Entry 2IXB (X-ray diffraction, 2.40 A resolution); this record covers chain A.

[Chain A]
Protein: Alpha-N-acetylgalactosaminidase
Organism: Flavobacterium meningosepticum
Notes: EC 3.2.1.49
Chain sequence (444 residues; row label = number of the first residue in the row):
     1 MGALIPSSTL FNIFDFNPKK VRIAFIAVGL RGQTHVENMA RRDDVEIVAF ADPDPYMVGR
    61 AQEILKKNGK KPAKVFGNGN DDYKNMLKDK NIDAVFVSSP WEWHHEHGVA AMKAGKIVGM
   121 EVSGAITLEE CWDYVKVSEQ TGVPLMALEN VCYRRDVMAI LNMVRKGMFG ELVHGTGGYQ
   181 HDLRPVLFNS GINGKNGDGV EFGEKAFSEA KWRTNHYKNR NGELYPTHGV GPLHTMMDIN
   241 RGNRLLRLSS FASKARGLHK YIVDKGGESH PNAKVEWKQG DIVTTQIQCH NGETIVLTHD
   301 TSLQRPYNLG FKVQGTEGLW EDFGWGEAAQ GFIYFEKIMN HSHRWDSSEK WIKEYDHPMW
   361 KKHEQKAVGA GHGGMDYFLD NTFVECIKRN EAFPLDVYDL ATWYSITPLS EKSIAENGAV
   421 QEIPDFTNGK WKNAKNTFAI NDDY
Disordered / not traced: 1-18
Residues lining bound ligands:
  - 2-acetamido-2-deoxy-alpha-D-galactopyranose (A2G): Asn150, Val151, Tyr179, His181, Leu183, Val186, Glu209, Arg213, Tyr225, His228, Tyr307, Met375
  - NAD (nicotinamide-adenine-dinucleotide): Ile26, Ala27, Val28, Gly29, Leu30, Arg31, Gly32, Ala51, Asp52, Pro53, Asp54, Met57, Asn80, Tyr83, Ser98, Ser99, Pro100, Trp101, Trp103, His104, His107, Glu121, Val122, Ser123, Leu148, Asn150, Ser208, Glu209, Trp212, Arg213, Tyr225, His228
From the paper describing this entry:
  - binding site for 2-acetamido-2-deoxy-alpha-D-galactopyranose: Tyr179, Leu183, Val186, Glu209, Arg213, Tyr225, His228, Tyr307
  - specificity-determining residues: Tyr307

[In short]
Chain A binds NAD and 2-acetamido-2-deoxy-alpha-D-galactopyranose. The paper reports a binding site for
2-acetamido-2-deoxy-alpha-D-galactopyranose at Tyr179, Leu183 and Val186 among others; the specificity
determinant Tyr307.
Chain A is Alpha-N-acetylgalactosaminidase (Flavobacterium meningosepticum); the structure, Crystal structure
of N-ACETYLGALACTOSAMINIDASE in complex with GalNAC, was determined by X-ray diffraction together with 2IXA
from the same study.
